1KFV - chains E and A of the 3 polymer chains in the assembly; structure by X-ray diffraction, 2.55 A resolution.

[Chain E]
Molecule: 13-nt DNA strand
Sequence (13 nucleotides; numbered 14 to 26; the number before each row is that of its first residue):
    14 GAGAAACAAA GAG

[Chain A]
Protein: Formamido-pyrimidine DNA glycosylase
Source organism: Lactococcus lactis
Notes: EC 3.2.2.23
UniProt: P42371 (FPG_LACLC); aligned to UniProt positions 2-272 over residues 1-271 (the alignment contains insertions or deletions, so no single offset holds)
Amino-acid sequence (271 residues; each row starts with the number of its first residue):
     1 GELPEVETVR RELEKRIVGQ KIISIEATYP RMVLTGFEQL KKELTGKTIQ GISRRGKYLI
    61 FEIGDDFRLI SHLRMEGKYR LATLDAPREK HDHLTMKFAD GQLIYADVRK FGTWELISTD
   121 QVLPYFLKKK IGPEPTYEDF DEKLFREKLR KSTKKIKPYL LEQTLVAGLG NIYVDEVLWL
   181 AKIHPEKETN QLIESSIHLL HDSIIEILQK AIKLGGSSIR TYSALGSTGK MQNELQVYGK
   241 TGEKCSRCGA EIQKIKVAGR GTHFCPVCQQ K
Unresolved in the structure: 220-226
Construct notes: engineered mutation Gly1 (Pro2 in P42371); modified residue (32, 75, 96, 231)
Modified / non-standard residues: Mse32, Mse75, Mse96, Mse231 (selenomethionine; parent Met)
UniProt features mapped onto this chain:
  - region: Lys57 to Mse75 (DNA-binding)
  - active site (Proton donor): Glu2, Lys57
  - binding site (DNA): His91, Arg109
Metal / ion sites: Zn2+: Cys245, Cys248, Cys265, Cys268
What the authors report for this chain:
  - binding site for the 13-nt DNA strand: Gly1, Lys57, Tyr58, His72, Arg74, Mse75, Leu161, Gln163, Gly170, Asn171, Ile172, Tyr238, Lys254, Lys256, Arg260
  - binding site for the 13-nt DNA strand (chain E): Arg109, Phe111
  - conformationally variable residues (loop rearrangement, order/disorder transition, side-chain flip): Mse75, Arg109, Phe111, Asn171, Ile219 to Ser227, Lys256 to Gly261
  - specificity-determining residues: Arg109
  - mutagenesis - P1G: unchanged binding to DNA
  - mutagenesis - P1G (2000-fold): decreased catalytic activity on 8-oxoG-containing DNA
  - contacts within the chain: Glu2-Gly170 (hydrogen bond), Glu2-Tyr173 (hydrogen bond), Glu2-Ile172 (hydrogen bond), Lys57-Leu169, Mse75-Phe111, Lys157-Asn171 (hydrogen bond), Lys157-Gly261 (hydrogen bond), Lys157-Thr262 (hydrogen bond)

[Chain E / chain A interface]
Residue-residue contacts - 11 pairs, chain E then chain A:
  DA19(E) - Arg74(A)  base contact
  DA19(E) - Phe111(A)  stacking on the base
  DC20(E) - Arg109(A)  hydrogen bond to the base
  DC20(E) - Lys110(A)  phosphate contact
  DC20(E) - Phe111(A)  base contact
  DA21(E) - His91(A)  hydrogen bond to the phosphate
  DA21(E) - Val108(A)  sugar contact
  DA21(E) - Arg109(A)  base contact
  DA21(E) - Lys110(A)  salt bridge to the phosphate
  DA22(E) - His91(A)  salt bridge to the phosphate
  DA22(E) - Val108(A)  sugar contact
Interface residues without a listed pair, chain A (7 interface residues in all): Arg31

[Overview]
The interface between chain E and chain A involves 4 residues on one side and 7 on the other, with 2 hydrogen
bonds, 2 salt bridges and 1 aromatic stacking contact. Polar pairs include DC20(E)-Arg109(A), DA21(E)-His91(A)
and DA21(E)-Lys110(A). From the paper: a binding site for the 13-nt DNA strand at Gly1(A), Lys57(A) and
Tyr58(A) among others; P1G of chain A reduces catalytic activity on 8-oxoG-containing DNA.
Here chain E is a 13-nt DNA strand and chain A is Formamido-pyrimidine DNA glycosylase (Lactococcus lactis).
Entry 1KFV (Crystal Structure of Lactococcus lactis Formamido-pyrimidine DNA Glycosylase (alias Fpg or MutM)
Non Covalently Bound to ...) was determined by X-ray diffraction.
